4JU2 - chain A; structure by X-ray diffraction, 2.70 A resolution.

[Chain A]
Name: Genome polyprotein
Organism: Hepatitis C virus
Notes: EC 3.4.22.-, 3.4.21.98, 3.6.1.15, 3.6.4.13, 2.7.7.48; fragment: rna-directed rna polymerase
Reference sequence: O92972 (POLG_HCVJ4); residues 1-570 here correspond to UniProt positions 2420-2989 (UniProt number = residue number + 2419)
Amino-acid sequence (576 residues; numbered 1 to 576; the number before each row is that of its first residue):
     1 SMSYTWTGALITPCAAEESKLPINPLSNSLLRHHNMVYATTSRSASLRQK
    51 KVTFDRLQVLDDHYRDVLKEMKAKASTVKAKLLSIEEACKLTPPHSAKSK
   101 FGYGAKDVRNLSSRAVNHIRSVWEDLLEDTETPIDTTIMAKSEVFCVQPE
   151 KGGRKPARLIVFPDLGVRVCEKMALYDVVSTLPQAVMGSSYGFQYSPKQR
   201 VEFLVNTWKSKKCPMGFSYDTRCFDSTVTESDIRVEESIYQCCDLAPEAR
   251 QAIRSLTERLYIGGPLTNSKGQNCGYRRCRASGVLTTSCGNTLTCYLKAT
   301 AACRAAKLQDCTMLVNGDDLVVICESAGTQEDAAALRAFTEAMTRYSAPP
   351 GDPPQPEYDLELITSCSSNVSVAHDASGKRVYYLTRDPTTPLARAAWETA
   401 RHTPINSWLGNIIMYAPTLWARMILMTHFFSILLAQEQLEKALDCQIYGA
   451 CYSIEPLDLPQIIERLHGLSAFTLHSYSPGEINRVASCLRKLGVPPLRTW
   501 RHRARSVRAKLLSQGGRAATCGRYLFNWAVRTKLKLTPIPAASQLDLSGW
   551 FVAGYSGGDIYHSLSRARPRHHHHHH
Not modelled in the structure: 150-152, 564-576
Cystine bridges: C303-C311
Differences from the reference sequence: expression tag (571-576)
UniProt features mapped onto this chain:
  - binding site (Mg(2+)): D220, D318, D319
  - modified residue (Phosphoserine): S29, S42

[Summary]
Curated annotation (UniProt) lists 3 Mg2+-binding residues.
Chain A is Genome polyprotein (Hepatitis C virus); the structure, Crystal structure of hcv ns5b polymerase in
complex with compound 12, was determined by X-ray diffraction (same publication as 4JTW, 4JTY, 4JTZ and 4JU1).
